4J8W - chains E and J of the 10 polymer chains in the assembly; structure by X-ray diffraction, 2.41 A resolution.

# Chain E
Protein: Histone H3.2
Organism: Xenopus laevis
UniProt: P84233 (H32_XENLA); residues 1-135 here correspond to UniProt positions 2-136 (UniProt number = residue number + 1)
Amino-acid sequence (135 residues; row label = number of the first residue in the row):
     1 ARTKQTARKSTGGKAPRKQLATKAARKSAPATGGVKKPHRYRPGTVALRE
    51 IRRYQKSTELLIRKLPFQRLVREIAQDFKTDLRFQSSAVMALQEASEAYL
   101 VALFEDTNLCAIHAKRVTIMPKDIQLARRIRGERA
Not modelled in the structure: 1-37, 135
Construct notes: conflict Ala102 (Gly103 in P84233)
Curated features (UniProtKB/Swiss-Prot):
  - modified residue: Arg2 (Asymmetric dimethylarginine), Thr3 (Phosphothreonine), Lys4 (Allysine), Gln5 (5-glutamyl dopamine), Thr6 (Phosphothreonine), Arg8 (Citrulline), Lys9 (N6,N6,N6-trimethyllysine), Ser10 (ADP-ribosylserine), Thr11 (Phosphothreonine), Lys14 (N6-(2-hydroxyisobutyryl)lysine), Arg17 (Asymmetric dimethylarginine), Lys18 (N6-(2-hydroxyisobutyryl)lysine), Lys23 (N6-(2-hydroxyisobutyryl)lysine), Arg26 (Citrulline), Lys27 (N6,N6,N6-trimethyllysine), Ser28 (ADP-ribosylserine), Lys36 (N6,N6,N6-trimethyllysine), Lys37 (N6-methyllysine), Tyr41 (Phosphotyrosine), Lys56 (N6,N6,N6-trimethyllysine) and 8 more in UniProt
  - lipidation: Cys110 (S-palmitoyl cysteine)
Metal / ion sites: Mg2+ near Asp77 (its only coordinating residue here)

# Chain J
Molecule: 145-nt DNA strand
Sequence (145 nucleotides; row label = number of the first residue in the row; numbers below 1 keep their minus sign (DA-72 is residue -72)):
   -72 ATCAATATCCACCTGCAGATACTACCAAAAGTGTATTTGGAAACTGCTCC
   -22 ATCAAAAGGCATGTTCAGCTGATTCAGCTGAACATGCCTTTTGATGGAGC
    28 AGTTTCCAAATACACTTTTGGTAGTATCTGCAGGTGGATATTGAT

# How chain E and chain J interact
Contacting residue pairs - 24 pairs, chain E then chain J:
  Arg40(E) - DG70(J)  sugar contact
  Tyr41(E) - DT69(J)  phosphate contact
  Tyr41(E) - DG70(J)  phosphate contact
  Arg42(E) - DG-5(J)  salt bridge to the phosphate
  Arg42(E) - DG70(J)  hydrogen bond to the phosphate
  Pro43(E) - DA-6(J)  phosphate contact
  Pro43(E) - DG-5(J)  sugar contact
  Thr45(E) - DT69(J)  phosphate contact
  Thr45(E) - DG70(J)  hydrogen bond to the phosphate
  Arg63(E) - DC-13(J)  salt bridge to the phosphate
  Arg72(E) - DA-22(J)  salt bridge to the phosphate
  Arg83(E) - DC-23(J)  sugar contact
  Arg83(E) - DA-22(J)  phosphate contact
  Phe84(E) - DC-23(J)  sugar contact
  Phe84(E) - DA-22(J)  hydrogen bond to the phosphate
  Gln85(E) - DC-23(J)  phosphate contact
  Ser86(E) - DC-23(J)  hydrogen bond to the phosphate
  Arg116(E) - DT-3(J)  phosphate contact
  Arg116(E) - DG-2(J)  phosphate contact
  Val117(E) - DC-4(J)  phosphate contact
  Val117(E) - DT-3(J)  hydrogen bond to the phosphate
  Thr118(E) - DC-4(J)  hydrogen bond to the phosphate
  Thr118(E) - DT-3(J)  hydrogen bond to the phosphate
  Met120(E) - DG-2(J)  phosphate contact
Other interface residues (no listed pair), chain E (16 interface residues in all): Lys115
Other interface residues (no listed pair), chain J (12 interface residues in all): DG-14, DA71

# In short
The interface between chain E and chain J involves 16 residues on one side and 12 on the other, with 7
hydrogen bonds and 3 salt bridges. Among the polar pairs are Arg42(E)-DG70(J), Thr45(E)-DG70(J) and
Phe84(E)-DA-22(J).
Chain E is Histone H3.2 (Xenopus laevis) and chain J is a 145-nt DNA strand; the structure, X-ray structure of
NCP145 with chlorido(eta-6-p-cymene)(N-fluorophenyl-2-pyridinecarbothioamide)osmium(II), was determined by
X-ray diffraction together with 4J8V, 4J8X and 4J8U from the same study.
